PDB entry 7ZTS | electron microscopy, 16.00 A resolution (very low resolution: no residue pairs are listed; an interface is given only as per-side residue counts) | chains AB and AQ of the 110 polymer chains in the assembly

== Chain AB (and AQ) ==
Molecule: Major capsid protein
Organism: Saccharomyces cerevisiae BY4741
Notes: chain AQ of this document is another copy of the same molecule, construct and numbering; everything in this record applies to it too
UniProt: Q87026 (GAG_SCVLB); residues 1-697 here = UniProt positions 1-697
Chain sequence (697 residues; row label = number of the first residue in the row):
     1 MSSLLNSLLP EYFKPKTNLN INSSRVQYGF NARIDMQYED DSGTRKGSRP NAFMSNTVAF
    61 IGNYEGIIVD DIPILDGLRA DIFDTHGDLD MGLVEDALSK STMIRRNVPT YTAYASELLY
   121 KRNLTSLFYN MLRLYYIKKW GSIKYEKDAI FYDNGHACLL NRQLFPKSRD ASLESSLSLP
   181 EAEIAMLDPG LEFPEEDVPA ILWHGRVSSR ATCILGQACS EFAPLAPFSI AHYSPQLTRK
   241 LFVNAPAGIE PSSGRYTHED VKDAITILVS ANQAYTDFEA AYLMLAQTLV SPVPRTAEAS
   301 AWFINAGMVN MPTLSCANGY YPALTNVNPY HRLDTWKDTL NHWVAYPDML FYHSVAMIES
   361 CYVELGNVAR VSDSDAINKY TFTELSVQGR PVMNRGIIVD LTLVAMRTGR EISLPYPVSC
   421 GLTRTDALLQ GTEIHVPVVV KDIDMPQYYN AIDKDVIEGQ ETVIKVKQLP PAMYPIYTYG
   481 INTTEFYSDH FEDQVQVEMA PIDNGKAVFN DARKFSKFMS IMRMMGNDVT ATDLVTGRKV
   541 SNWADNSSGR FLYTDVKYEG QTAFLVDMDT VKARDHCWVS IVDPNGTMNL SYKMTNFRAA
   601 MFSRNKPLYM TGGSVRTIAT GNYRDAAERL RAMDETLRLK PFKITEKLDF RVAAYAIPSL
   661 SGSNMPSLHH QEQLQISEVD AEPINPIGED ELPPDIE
Disordered / not traced: 659-697

== Interface between chain AB and chain AQ ==
At this resolution (16 A) residue pairs are not listed: 5 residues of chain AB and 5 of chain AQ lie at the interface.

== Overview ==
Chain AB and chain AQ each contribute 5 residues to their interface.
Both chains are Major capsid protein (Saccharomyces cerevisiae BY4741). Entry 7ZTS (Saccharomyces cerevisiae
L-BC virus, open particle, asymmetric reconstruction) was determined by electron microscopy together with
7QWX, 7QWZ and 7ZUF from the same study.
